Entry 5EOT (X-ray diffraction, 2.10 A resolution); this record covers chains A and B of the 3 polymer chains in the assembly.

== Chain A ==
Protein: HLA class I histocompatibility antigen, A-2 alpha chain
From: Homo sapiens
UniProtKB: P01892 (1A02_HUMAN); residues 2-274 here correspond to UniProt positions 26-298 (UniProt number = residue number + 24)
Amino-acid sequence (273 residues; numbered 2 to 274; the number before each row is that of its first residue):
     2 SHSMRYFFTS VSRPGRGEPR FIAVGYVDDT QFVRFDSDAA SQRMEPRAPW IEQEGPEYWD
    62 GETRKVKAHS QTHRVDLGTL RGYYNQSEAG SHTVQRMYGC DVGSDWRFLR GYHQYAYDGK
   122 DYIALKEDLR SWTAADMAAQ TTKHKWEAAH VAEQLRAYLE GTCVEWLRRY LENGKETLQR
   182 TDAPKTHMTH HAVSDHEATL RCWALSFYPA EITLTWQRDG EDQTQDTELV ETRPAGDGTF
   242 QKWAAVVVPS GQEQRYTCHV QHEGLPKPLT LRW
Disulfides: C101-C164, C203-C259
What the authors report for this chain:
  - conformationally variable residues (side-chain flip): K146

== Chain B ==
Protein: Beta-2-microglobulin
From: Homo sapiens
UniProtKB: P61769 (B2MG_HUMAN); residues 1-99 here correspond to UniProt positions 21-119 (UniProt number = residue number + 20)
Amino-acid sequence (100 residues; numbered 0 to 99; the number before each row is that of its first residue; numbering starts at 0):
     0 MIQRTPKIQV YSRHPAENGK SNFLNCYVSG FHPSDIEVDL LKNGERIEKV EHSDLSFSKD
    60 WSFYLLYYTE FTPTEKDEYA CRVNHVTLSQ PKIVKWDRDM
Construct notes: expression tag (0)
Disulfides: C25-C80

== Chain A / chain B interface ==
Pairs across the interface (52):
  F8(A) - S55(B)
  F8(A) - F56(B)
  F9(A) - F56(B)
  T10(A) - F56(B)
  T10(A) - F62(B)
  V12(A) - S33(B)
  I23(A) - L54(B)
  V25(A) - D53(B)
  V25(A) - S55(B)
  Y27(A) - S55(B)
  Y27(A) - Y63(B)  hydrogen bond
  Q32(A) - D53(B)
  R35(A) - D53(B)  salt bridge
  R48(A) - D53(B)  salt bridge
  Q96(A) - H31(B)  hydrogen bond
  Q96(A) - F56(B)
  Q96(A) - W60(B)  hydrogen bond (side chain-backbone)
  Q96(A) - F62(B)
  R97(A) - F56(B)
  Q115(A) - W60(B)
  Y116(A) - W60(B)
  A117(A) - W60(B)  hydrophobic
  D119(A) - I1(B)
  D119(A) - H31(B)
  G120(A) - I1(B)
  G120(A) - H31(B)
  K121(A) - I1(B)
  D122(A) - W60(B)  hydrogen bond
  H192(A) - D98(B)
  R202(A) - D98(B)  hydrogen bond (side chain-backbone)
  W204(A) - D98(B)
  W204(A) - M99(B)  hydrophobic
  V231(A) - Q8(B)
  E232(A) - K6(B)  salt bridge
  E232(A) - Q8(B)
  E232(A) - Y26(B)
  E232(A) - S28(B)  hydrogen bond
  R234(A) - Q8(B)
  R234(A) - Y10(B)
  R234(A) - M99(B)
  P235(A) - Y10(B)  hydrogen bond (backbone-side chain)
  P235(A) - N24(B)
  P235(A) - Y26(B)
  P235(A) - L65(B)  hydrophobic
  A236(A) - R12(B)  hydrogen bond (backbone-side chain)
  A236(A) - N24(B)  hydrogen bond (backbone-side chain)
  G237(A) - R12(B)  hydrogen bond (backbone-side chain)
  G237(A) - L65(B)
  D238(A) - R12(B)
  Q242(A) - Y10(B)
  Q242(A) - S11(B)
  Q242(A) - R12(B)  hydrogen bond (side chain-backbone)
Interface residues without a listed pair, chain A (35 interface residues in all): T94, M98, T190, T233, W244
Interface residues without a listed pair, chain B (25 interface residues in all): M0, R3, H13, D59

== In short ==
The interface between chain A and chain B involves 35 residues on one side and 25 on the other; the contacts
include 11 hydrogen bonds and 3 salt bridges. Among the polar pairs are R35(A)-D53(B), R48(A)-D53(B) and
E232(A)-K6(B). From the paper: conformational variability at K146(A).
Chain A is HLA class I histocompatibility antigen, A-2 alpha chain and chain B is Beta-2-microglobulin, both
from Homo sapiens; the structure, Structure of HLA-A2:01 with peptide G13E, was determined by X-ray
diffraction, deposited together with 5ENW, 5F7D, 5F9J, 5FA3, 5FA4 and 5FDW.
